PDB entry 4UAU | X-ray diffraction, 1.45 A resolution | chain A

Chain A:
Name: Protein CbbY
Source organism: Rhodobacter sphaeroides
UniProt: P95649 (CBBY_RHOSH); residue numbers follow UniProt; this construct covers 1-230
Amino-acid sequence (230 residues; each row starts with the number of its first residue):
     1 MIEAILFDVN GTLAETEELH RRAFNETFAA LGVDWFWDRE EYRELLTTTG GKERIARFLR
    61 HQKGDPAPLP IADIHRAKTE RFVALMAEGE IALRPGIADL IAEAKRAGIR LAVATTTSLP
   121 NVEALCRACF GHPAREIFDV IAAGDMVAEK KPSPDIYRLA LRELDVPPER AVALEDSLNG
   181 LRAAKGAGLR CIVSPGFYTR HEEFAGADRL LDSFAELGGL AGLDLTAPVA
Not modelled in the structure: 227-230
Construct notes: engineered mutation N10 (Asp in P95649)
Bound ions: Mg2+: D8, N10, D176 (together with xylulose-1,5-bisphosphate)
Residues lining bound ligands: xylulose-1,5-bisphosphate (XBP): D8, V9, N10, E17, H20, F24, Y42, L46, T48, T49, G50, G51, R54, H75, K78, T115, T116, T117, S118, N121, K151, D176
Curated features (UniProtKB/Swiss-Prot):
  - active site: D8 (Nucleophile)
  - binding site (Mg(2+)): D8, D176
  - binding site (substrate): D8, E17, G50 to R54, H75 to K78, T115 to N121

In short:
Ligands of chain A: xylulose-1,5-bisphosphate. D8, N10 and D176 coordinate Mg2+. Curated annotation (UniProt)
lists active-site residue D8, Mg2+-binding residues D8 and D176 and 18 substrate-binding residues.
Chain A is Protein CbbY (Rhodobacter sphaeroides); the structure, Crystal structure of CbbY (mutant D10N) from
Rhodobacter sphaeroides in complex with Xylulose-(1,5)bisphosphate, crystal form II, was determined by X-ray
diffraction, deposited together with 4UAR, 4UAS, 4UAT and 4UAV.
